5TML - chains A and C of the 4 polymer chains in the assembly; structure by X-ray diffraction, 2.25 A resolution.

[Chain A]
Name: Estrogen receptor
Organism: Homo sapiens
Notes: fragment: ligand-binding domain
UniProt: P03372 (ESR1_HUMAN), isoform P03372-3; residues 298-554 here correspond to UniProt positions 125-381 (UniProt number = residue number - 173)
Chain sequence (257 residues; row label = number of the first residue in the row):
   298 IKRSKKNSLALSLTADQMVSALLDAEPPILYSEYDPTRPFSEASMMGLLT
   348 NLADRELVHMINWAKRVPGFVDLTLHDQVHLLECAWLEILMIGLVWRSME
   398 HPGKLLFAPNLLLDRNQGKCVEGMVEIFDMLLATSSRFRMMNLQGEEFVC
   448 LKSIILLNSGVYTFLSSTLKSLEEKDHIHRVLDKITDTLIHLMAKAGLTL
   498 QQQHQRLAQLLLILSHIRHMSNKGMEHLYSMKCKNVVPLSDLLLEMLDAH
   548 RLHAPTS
Unresolved in the structure: 298-302, 462-471, 532-535, 552-554
Construct notes: engineered mutation S537 (Tyr364 in P03372)
Ligand contacts: 7E1 (6-{4-[(1S,4S,6R)-6-[(3-chlorophenoxy)sulfonyl]-3-(4-hydroxyphenyl)-7-oxabicyclo[2.2.1]hept-2-en-2-yl]phenyl}hex-5-enoic acid): M343, L346, T347, A350, E353, W383, L384, L387, M388, L391, R394, F404, V418, E419, G420, M421, I424, F425, L428, G521, H524, L525, M528, L536, L540

[Chain C]
Name: Nuclear receptor coactivator 2
Notes: fragment: Nuclear receptor-interacting peptide
UniProt: Q15596 (NCOA2_HUMAN); residues 686-698 here = UniProt positions 686-698
Chain sequence (13 residues; row label = number of the first residue in the row):
   686 KHKILHRLLQDSS
Unresolved in the structure: 686-687, 697-698

[How chain A and chain C interact]
Contacting residue pairs - 21 pairs, chain A then chain C:
  I358(A) - L690(C)  hydrophobic
  I358(A) - L693(C)  hydrophobic
  I358(A) - L694(C)  hydrophobic
  K362(A) - L693(C)
  K362(A) - L694(C)
  K362(A) - D696(C)
  L372(A) - H691(C)
  L372(A) - L694(C)  hydrophobic
  V376(A) - K688(C)
  V376(A) - L690(C)  hydrophobic
  V376(A) - H691(C)
  V376(A) - L694(C)  hydrophobic
  L379(A) - L694(C)  hydrophobic
  E380(A) - K688(C)  salt bridge
  E380(A) - L690(C)
  D538(A) - I689(C)
  L539(A) - I689(C)  hydrophobic
  L539(A) - L693(C)  hydrophobic
  E542(A) - K688(C)
  E542(A) - I689(C)  hydrogen bond (side chain-backbone)
  M543(A) - L690(C)  hydrophobic
Other interface residues (no listed pair), chain A (12 interface residues in all): F367, Q375
Other interface residues (no listed pair), chain C (8 interface residues in all): Q695

[In short]
12 residues of chain A face 8 of chain C across their interface, with 1 hydrogen bond and 1 salt bridge. Polar
pairs include E380(A)-K688(C) and E542(A)-I689(C). Chain A binds compound 7E1.
Here chain A is Estrogen receptor (Homo sapiens) and chain C is Nuclear receptor coactivator 2. Entry 5TML
(Crystal Structure of the ER-alpha Ligand-binding Domain (Y537S) in Complex with the OBHS-ASC compound,
(E)-6-(4-((1R,4S,6R)-6-((3-chlorophenoxy)sulfonyl)-3-(4-hydroxyphenyl)-7-oxabicyclo[2.2.1]hept-2-en-2-yl)phenyl)hex-5-enoic
acid) was determined by X-ray diffraction, deposited together with 5KR9, 5KRA, 5KRC, 5KRF, 5KRH, 5KRI and 43
further entries.
